PDB entry 5V37 | X-ray diffraction, 1.42 A resolution | chain A

Chain A:
Name: Histone-lysine N-methyltransferase SMYD3
Organism: Homo sapiens
Notes: EC 2.1.1.43
UniProtKB: Q9H7B4 (SMYD3_HUMAN); residue numbers follow UniProt; this construct covers 1-428
Amino-acid sequence (428 residues; each row starts with the number of its first residue):
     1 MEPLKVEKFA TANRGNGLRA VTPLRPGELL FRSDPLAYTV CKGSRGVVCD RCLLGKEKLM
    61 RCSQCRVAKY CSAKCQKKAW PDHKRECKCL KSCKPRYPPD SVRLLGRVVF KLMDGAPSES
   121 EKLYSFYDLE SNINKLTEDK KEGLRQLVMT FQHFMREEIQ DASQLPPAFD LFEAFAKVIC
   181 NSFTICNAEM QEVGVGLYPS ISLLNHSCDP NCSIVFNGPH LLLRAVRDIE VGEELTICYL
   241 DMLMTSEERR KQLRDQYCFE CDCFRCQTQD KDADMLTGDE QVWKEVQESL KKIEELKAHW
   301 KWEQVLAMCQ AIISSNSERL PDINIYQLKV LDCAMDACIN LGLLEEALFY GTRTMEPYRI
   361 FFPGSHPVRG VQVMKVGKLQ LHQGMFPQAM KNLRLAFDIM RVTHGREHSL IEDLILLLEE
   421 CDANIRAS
Disordered / not traced: 1-2, 427-428
Sequence notes: conflict Asn-13 (Lys in Q9H7B4)
Bound ions: Zn2+ site 1: Cys-49, Cys-52, Cys-71, Cys-75; Zn2+ site 2: Cys-62, Cys-65, His-83, Cys-87; Zn2+ site 3: Cys-208, Cys-261, Cys-263, Cys-266
Ligand contacts:
  - 8WD (N-{(3-endo)-8-[(trans-4-aminocyclohexyl)sulfonyl]-8-azabicyclo[3.2.1]octan-3-yl}-5-cyclopropyl-1,2-oxazole-3-carboxamide): Cys-180, Asn-181, Ser-182, Phe-183, Thr-184, Cys-186, Met-190, Glu-192, Ile-214, Ile-237, Cys-238, Tyr-239, Leu-240, Asp-241, Tyr-257, Lys-297, Val-368
  - S-adenosylmethionine (SAM): Asn-13, Arg-14, Gly-15, Asn-16, Tyr-124, Glu-130, Asn-132, Cys-180, Asn-181, Ser-202, Leu-203, Leu-204, Asn-205, His-206, Tyr-239, Tyr-257, Phe-259
Curated features (UniProtKB/Swiss-Prot):
  - zinc finger: Cys-49 to Cys-87 (MYND-type)
  - binding site (S-adenosyl-L-methionine): Arg-14 to Asn-16, Tyr-124, Asn-132, Asn-181, Asn-205, His-206, Tyr-239, Phe-259
  - binding site (Zn(2+)): Cys-49, Cys-52, Cys-62, Cys-65, Cys-71, Cys-75, His-83, Cys-87
  - modified residue: Met-1 (N-acetylmethionine), Thr-22 (Phosphothreonine)

In short:
Ligands of chain A: S-adenosylmethionine and compound 8WD. The Zn2+ site 1 is built by Cys-49, Cys-52, Cys-71
and Cys-75. Cys-62, Cys-65, His-83 and Cys-87 coordinate Zn2+ site 2. UniProt lists 10
S-adenosyl-L-methionine-binding residues and 8 Zn2+-binding residues.
Chain A is Histone-lysine N-methyltransferase SMYD3 (Homo sapiens); the structure, Crystal structure of SMYD3
with SAM and EPZ028862, was determined by X-ray diffraction, deposited together with 5V3H.
